7CPD - chains B and E of the 6 polymer chains in the assembly; structure by X-ray diffraction, 2.51 A resolution.

# Chain B
Molecule: Tubulin beta-2B chain
Source organism: Bos taurus
UniProtKB: Q6B856 (TBB2B_BOVIN); the author numbering skips numbers that UniProt does not, so the offset changes along the chain: 1-42 = UniProt 1-42; 45-360 = UniProt 43-358; 369-455 = UniProt 359-445
Chain sequence (445 residues; numbered 1 to 455; 10 numbers in that range are skipped by the numbering (no residue carries them; nothing is unmodelled there); the number before each row is that of its first residue):
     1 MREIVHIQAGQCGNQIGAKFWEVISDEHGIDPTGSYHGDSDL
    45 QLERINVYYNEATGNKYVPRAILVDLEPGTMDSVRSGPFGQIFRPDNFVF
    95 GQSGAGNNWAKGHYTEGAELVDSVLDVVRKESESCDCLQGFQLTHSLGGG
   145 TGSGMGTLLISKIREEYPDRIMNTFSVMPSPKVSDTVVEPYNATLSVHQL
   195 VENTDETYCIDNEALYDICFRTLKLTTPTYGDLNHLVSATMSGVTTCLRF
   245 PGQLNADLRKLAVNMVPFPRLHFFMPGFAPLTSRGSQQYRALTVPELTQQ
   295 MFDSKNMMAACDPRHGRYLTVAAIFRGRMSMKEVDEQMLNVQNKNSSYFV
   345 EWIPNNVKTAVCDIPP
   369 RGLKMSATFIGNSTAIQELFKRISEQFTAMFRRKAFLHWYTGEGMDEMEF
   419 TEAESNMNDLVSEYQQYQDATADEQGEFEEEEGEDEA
Unresolved in the structure: 1, 56-59, 276-281, 439-455
Ion coordination: Ca2+ site 1 near Glu113 (its only coordinating residue here)
Residues lining bound ligands:
  - G9U ((6R)-6-[(6-bromanyl-1H-indol-3-yl)methyl]-6,7,8,9-tetrahydrobenzo[7]annulen-5-one): Val238, Cys241, Leu242, Leu248, Ala250, Asp251, Lys254, Leu255, Asn258, Met259, Thr314, Val315, Ala316, Ile318, Asn350, Val351, Lys352, Ala354
  - GDP (guanosine-5'-diphosphate): Gly10, Gln11, Cys12, Gln15, Ile16, Asp69, Asn101, Ser140, Gly142, Gly143, Gly144, Thr145, Gly146, Val171, Pro173, Val177, Asp179, Glu183, Asn206, Leu209, Tyr224, Leu227, Asn228
Swiss-Prot annotation at these positions:
  - motif: Met1 to Ile4 (MREI motif)
  - binding site (GTP): Gln11, Glu71, Ser140, Gly144, Thr145, Gly146, Asn206, Asn228
  - binding site (Mg(2+)): Glu71
  - modified residue: Ser40 (Phosphoserine), Thr57 (Phosphothreonine), Lys60 (N6-acetyllysine), Ser174 (Phosphoserine), Thr287 (Phosphothreonine), Thr292 (Phosphothreonine), Arg320 (Omega-N-methylarginine), Glu448 (5-glutamyl polyglutamate)
  - cross-link (Glycyl lysine isopeptide (Lys-Gly)): Lys60 (interchain with G-Cter in ubiquitin), Lys326 (interchain with G-Cter in ubiquitin)

# Chain E
Molecule: Stathmin-4
Source organism: Homo sapiens
UniProtKB: Q9H169 (STMN4_HUMAN); residues -43 to 145 here correspond to UniProt positions 1-189 (UniProt number = residue number + 44)
Chain sequence (189 residues; row label = number of the first residue in the row; numbers below 1 keep their minus sign (Met-43 is residue -43)):
   -43 MTLAAYKEKMKELPLVSLFCSCFLSDPLNKSSYKYEADTVDLNWCVISDM
     7 EVIELNKCTSGQSFEVILKPPSFDGVPEFNASLPRRRDPSLEEIQKKLEA
    57 AEERRKYQEAELLKHLAEKREHEREVIQKAIEENNNFIKMAKEKLAQKME
   107 SNKENREAHLAAMLERLQEKDKHAEEVRKNKELKEEASR
Unresolved in the structure: -43 to 5, 29-43, 142-145
Construct notes: conflict Ser-19 (Ala25 in Q9H169)
Swiss-Prot annotation at these positions:
  - modified residue: Ser46 (Phosphoserine)
  - lipidation (S-palmitoyl cysteine): Cys-24, Cys-22

# Chain B / chain E interface
Contacting residue pairs (21):
  His107(B) - Lys75(E)  hydrogen bond
  Tyr108(B) - His78(E)  hydrogen bond
  Tyr108(B) - Val82(E)  hydrophobic
  Tyr108(B) - Ile83(E)
  Leu152(B) - Glu79(E)
  Ser155(B) - Lys75(E)
  Lys156(B) - Arg76(E)
  Lys156(B) - Glu79(E)  salt bridge
  Arg158(B) - Leu68(E)
  Glu159(B) - Leu72(E)
  Pro162(B) - Glu65(E)
  Pro162(B) - Leu68(E)  hydrophobic
  Gln193(B) - Lys75(E)
  Thr409(B) - Glu89(E)
  Glu411(B) - Val82(E)
  Glu411(B) - Ala86(E)
  Gly412(B) - Val82(E)
  Gly412(B) - Lys85(E)
  Gly412(B) - Ala86(E)
  Asp414(B) - Lys85(E)  salt bridge
  Glu417(B) - His78(E)  salt bridge
Other interface residues (no listed pair), chain B (17 interface residues in all): Thr109, Gly410, Met413
Other interface residues (no listed pair), chain E (13 interface residues in all): Leu69

# Overview
Chain B and chain E form an interface of 17 and 13 residues respectively, with 2 hydrogen bonds and 3 salt
bridges. Polar pairs include Lys156(B)-Glu79(E), Asp414(B)-Lys85(E) and Glu417(B)-His78(E). Bound to chain B:
compound G9U and GDP.
Here chain B is Tubulin beta-2B chain (Bos taurus) and chain E is Stathmin-4 (Homo sapiens). Entry 7CPD
(Crystal structure of T2R-TTL-(+)-6-Br-JP18 complex) was determined by X-ray diffraction.
